7JG8 - chains C and F of the 20 polymer chains in the assembly; structure by electron microscopy, 3.30 A resolution.

[Chain C]
Protein: ATP synthase subunit alpha
From: Mycolicibacterium smegmatis
Notes: EC 7.1.2.2
UniProt: A0A0D6IV93 (A0A0D6IV93_MYCSM); residues 1-548 here = UniProt positions 1-548
Sequence (548 residues; numbered 1 to 548; the number before each row is that of its first residue):
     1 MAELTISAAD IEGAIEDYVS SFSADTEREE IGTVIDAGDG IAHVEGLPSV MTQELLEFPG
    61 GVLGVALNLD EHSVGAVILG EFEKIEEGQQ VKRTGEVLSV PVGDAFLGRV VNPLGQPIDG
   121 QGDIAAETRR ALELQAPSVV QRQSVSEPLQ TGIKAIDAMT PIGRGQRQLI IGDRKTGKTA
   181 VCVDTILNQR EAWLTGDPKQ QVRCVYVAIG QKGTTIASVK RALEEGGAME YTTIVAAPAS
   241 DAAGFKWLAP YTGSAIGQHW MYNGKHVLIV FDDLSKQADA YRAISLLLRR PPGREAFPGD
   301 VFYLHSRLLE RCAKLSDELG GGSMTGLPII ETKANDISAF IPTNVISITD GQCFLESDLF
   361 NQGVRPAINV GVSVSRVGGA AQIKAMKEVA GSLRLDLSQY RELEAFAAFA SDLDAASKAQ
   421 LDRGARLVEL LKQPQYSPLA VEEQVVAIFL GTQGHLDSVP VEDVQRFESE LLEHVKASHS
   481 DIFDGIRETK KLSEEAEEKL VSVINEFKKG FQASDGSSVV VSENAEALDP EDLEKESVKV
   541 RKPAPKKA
Unresolved in the structure: 1-8, 23-28, 521-548

[Chain F]
Protein: ATP synthase subunit beta
From: Mycolicibacterium smegmatis
Notes: EC 7.1.2.2
UniProt: A0A0D6IU77 (A0A0D6IU77_MYCSM); residues 1-475 here = UniProt positions 1-475
Sequence (475 residues; row label = number of the first residue in the row):
     1 MTATAEKTAG RVVRITGPVV DVEFPRGSVP ELFNALHAEI TFGALAKTLT LEVAQHLGDS
    61 LVRCISMQPT DGLVRGVEVT DTGASISVPV GDGVKGHVFN ALGDCLDDPG YGKDFEHWSI
   121 HRKPPAFSDL EPRTEMLETG LKVVDLLTPY VRGGKIALFG GAGVGKTVLI QEMINRIARN
   181 FGGTSVFAGV GERTREGNDL WVELADANVL KDTALVFGQM DEPPGTRMRV ALSALTMAEF
   241 FRDEQGQDVL LFIDNIFRFT QAGSEVSTLL GRMPSAVGYQ PTLADEMGEL QERITSTRGR
   301 SITSMQAVYV PADDYTDPAP ATTFAHLDAT TELSRAVFSK GIFPAVDPLA SSSTILDPAI
   361 VGDEHYRVAQ EVIRILQRYK DLQDIIAILG IDELSEEDKQ LVNRARRIER FLSQNMMAAE
   421 QFTGQPGSTV PLKETIEAFD KLTKGEFDHL PEQAFFLIGG LDDLAKKAES LGAKL
Unresolved in the structure: 1-7, 472-475

[Chain C / chain F interface]
Pairs across the interface (15; chain C residue first):
  Val-50(C) with Val-74(F)
  Met-51(C) with Leu-73(F)
  Thr-52(C) with Asp-71(F); Gly-72(F), hydrogen bond (backbone-backbone); Leu-73(F), hydrogen bond (backbone-backbone)
  Leu-67(C) with Ile-15(F)
  Asn-68(C) with Ile-15(F)
  Leu-69(C) with Arg-14(F); Ile-15(F), hydrogen bond (backbone-backbone)
  Glu-71(C) with Val-13(F)
  Val-139(C) with Asn-198(F)
  Pro-292(C) with Gly-278(F)
  Gly-293(C) with Val-277(F)
  Arg-294(C) with Val-277(F)
  Ser-338(C) with Ala-312(F)
Interface residues without a listed pair, chain C (14 interface residues in all): Pro-48, Asp-70
Interface residues without a listed pair, chain F (13 interface residues in all): Arg-75, Thr-194

[In short]
The interface between chain C and chain F involves 14 residues on one side and 13 on the other; the contacts
include 3 hydrogen bonds. Main-chain hydrogen bonds include Thr-52(C)/Gly-72(F), Thr-52(C)/Leu-73(F) and
Leu-69(C)/Ile-15(F).
Chain C is ATP synthase subunit alpha and chain F is ATP synthase subunit beta, both from Mycolicibacterium
smegmatis; the structure, Cryo-EM structure of bedaquiline-saturated Mycobacterium smegmatis ATP synthase
rotational state 1 (backbone model), was determined by electron microscopy together with 7JG5, 7JG6, 7JG7,
7JG9, 7JGA, 7JGB and 7JGC from the same study.
